7MD5 - chains B and R of the 12 polymer chains in the assembly; structure by electron microscopy, 5.20 A resolution (low resolution: residue-level contacts below are approximate; hydrogen-bond / salt-bridge calls are withheld).

Chain B:
Protein: Isoform Short of Insulin receptor
Organism: Homo sapiens
Notes: EC 2.7.10.1; fragment: extracellular domain
UniProtKB: P06213 (INSR_HUMAN), isoform P06213-2; residues 1-917 here correspond to UniProt positions 28-944 (UniProt number = residue number + 27)
Amino-acid sequence (927 residues; numbered 1 to 927; the number before each row is that of its first residue):
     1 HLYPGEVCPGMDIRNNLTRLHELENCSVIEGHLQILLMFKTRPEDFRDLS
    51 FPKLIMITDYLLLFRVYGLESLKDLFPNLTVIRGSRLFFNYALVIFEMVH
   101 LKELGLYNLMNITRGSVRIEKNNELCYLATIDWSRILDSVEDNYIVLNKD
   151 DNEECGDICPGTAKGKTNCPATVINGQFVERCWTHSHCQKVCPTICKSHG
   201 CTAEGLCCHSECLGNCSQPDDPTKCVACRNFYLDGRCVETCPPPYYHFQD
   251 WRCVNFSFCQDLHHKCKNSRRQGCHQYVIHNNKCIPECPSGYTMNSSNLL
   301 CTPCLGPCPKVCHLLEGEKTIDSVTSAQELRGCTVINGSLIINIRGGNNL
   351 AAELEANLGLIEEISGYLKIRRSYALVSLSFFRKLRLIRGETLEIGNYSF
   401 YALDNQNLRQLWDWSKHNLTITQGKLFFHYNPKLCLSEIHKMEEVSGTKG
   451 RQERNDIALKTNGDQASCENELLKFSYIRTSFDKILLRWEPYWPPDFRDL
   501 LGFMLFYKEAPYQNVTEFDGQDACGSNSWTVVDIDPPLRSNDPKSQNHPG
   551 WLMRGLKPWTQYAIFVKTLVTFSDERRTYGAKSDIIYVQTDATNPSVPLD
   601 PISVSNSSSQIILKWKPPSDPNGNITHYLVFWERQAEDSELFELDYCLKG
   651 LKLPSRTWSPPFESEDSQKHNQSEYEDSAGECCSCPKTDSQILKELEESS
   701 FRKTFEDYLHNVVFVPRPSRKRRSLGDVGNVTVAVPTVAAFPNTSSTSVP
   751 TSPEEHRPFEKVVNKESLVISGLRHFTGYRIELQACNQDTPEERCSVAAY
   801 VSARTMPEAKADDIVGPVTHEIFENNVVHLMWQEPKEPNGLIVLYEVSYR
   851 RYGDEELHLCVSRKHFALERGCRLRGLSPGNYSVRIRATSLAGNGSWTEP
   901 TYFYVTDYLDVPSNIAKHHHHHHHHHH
Not modelled in the structure: 163-167, 268-273, 307-309, 516-530, 592-927
Disulfides: Cys8-Cys26, Cys126-Cys155, Cys169-Cys188, Cys192-Cys201, Cys196-Cys207, Cys208-Cys216, Cys212-Cys225, Cys228-Cys237, Cys241-Cys253, Cys259-Cys284, Cys266-Cys274, Cys288-Cys301, Cys312-Cys333, Cys435-Cys468
Covalently attached groups: N-acetylglucosamine (NAG) linked to Asn16, Asn111, Asn397; glycan linked to Asn25, Asn255, Asn418
Sequence notes: expression tag (918-927)
Ligand contacts: N-acetylglucosamine (NAG; 2-acetamido-2-deoxy-beta-D-glucopyranose): Asn108, Met110, Lys190, Asn215
Swiss-Prot annotation at these positions:
  - region: Glu706 to Phe714 (Insulin-binding)
  - site: Phe39 (Insulin-binding)
  - modified residue: Ser373 (Phosphoserine), Tyr374 (Phosphotyrosine), Ser380 (Phosphoserine)
  - glycosylation (N-linked (GlcNAc...) asparagine): Asn16, Asn25, Asn78, Asn111, Asn215, Asn255, Asn295, Asn337, Asn397, Asn418, Asn514, Asn606, Asn624, Asn671

Chain R:
Protein: Insulin B chain
Organism: Homo sapiens
UniProtKB: P01308 (INS_HUMAN); residues 1401-1430 here correspond to UniProt positions 25-54 (UniProt number = residue number - 1376)
Amino-acid sequence (30 residues; row label = number of the first residue in the row):
  1401 FVNQHLCGSHLVEALYLVCGERGFFYTPKT

Interface between chain B and chain R:
Pairs across the interface (10; chain B residue first):
  Pro495(B) - His1405(R)
  Asp496(B) - Cys1407(R)
  Phe497(B) - Cys1407(R)
  Phe497(B) - Gly1408(R)
  Phe497(B) - His1410(R)
  Arg498(B) - Gly1408(R)
  Arg498(B) - Ser1409(R)
  Arg539(B) - His1410(R)
  Ser540(B) - His1410(R)
  Asn541(B) - His1410(R)

In short:
Chain B and chain R form an interface of 7 and 5 residues respectively. Chain B binds N-acetylglucosamine.
N-acetylglucosamine is covalently linked to Asn16(B), Asn111(B) and Asn397(B).
Here chain B is Isoform Short of Insulin receptor and chain R is Insulin B chain, both from Homo sapiens.
Entry 7MD5 (Insulin receptor ectodomain dimer complexed with two IRPA-9 partial agonists) was determined by
electron microscopy, deposited together with 7MD4.
